5BTC - chains C and F of the 8 polymer chains in the assembly; structure by X-ray diffraction, 2.55 A resolution.

[Chain C]
Name: DNA gyrase subunit A
Organism: Mycobacterium tuberculosis (strain ATCC 25618 / H37Rv)
Notes: EC 5.99.1.3; fragment: GyrA 2-500 with IGSG C-terminal tag
Reference sequence: P9WG47 (GYRA_MYCTU); residues 2-500 here = UniProt positions 2-500
Amino-acid sequence (503 residues; row label = number of the first residue in the row):
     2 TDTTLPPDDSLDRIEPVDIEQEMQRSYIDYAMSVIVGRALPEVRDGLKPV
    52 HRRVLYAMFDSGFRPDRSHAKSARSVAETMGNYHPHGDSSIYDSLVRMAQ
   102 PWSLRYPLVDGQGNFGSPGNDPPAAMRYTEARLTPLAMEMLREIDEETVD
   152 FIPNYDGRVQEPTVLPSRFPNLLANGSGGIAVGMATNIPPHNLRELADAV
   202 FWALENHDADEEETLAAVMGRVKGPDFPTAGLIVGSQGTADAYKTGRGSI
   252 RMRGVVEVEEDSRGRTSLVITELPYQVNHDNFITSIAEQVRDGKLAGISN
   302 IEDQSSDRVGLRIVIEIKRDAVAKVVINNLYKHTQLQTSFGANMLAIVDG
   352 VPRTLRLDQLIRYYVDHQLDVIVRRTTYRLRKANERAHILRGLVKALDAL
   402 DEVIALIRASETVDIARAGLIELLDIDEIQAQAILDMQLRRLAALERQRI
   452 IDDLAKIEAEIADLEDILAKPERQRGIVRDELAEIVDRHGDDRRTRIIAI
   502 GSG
Not modelled in the structure: 2-14, 502-504
Construct notes: engineered mutation Ser90 (Ala in P9WG47); expression tag (501-504)
Modified positions: Tyr129 (O-phosphotyrosine; PTR)
UniProt features mapped onto this chain:
  - active site: Tyr129 (O-(5'-phospho-DNA)-tyrosine intermediate)
  - modified residue: Thr2 (N-acetylthreonine)
  - natural variant: Ser91 (S91P: Confers ciprofloxacin resistance, in clinical isolate), Asp94 (D94A: Confers ciprofloxacin resistance, in clinical isolate; D94G: Confers ciprofloxacin resistance, in clinical isolate; D94H: Confers ciprofloxacin resistance, in clinical isolate ...)
  - mutagenesis: Thr80 (T80A: Slight resistance to fluoroquinolones. Hypersusceptibile, 2- to 14-fold higher sensitivity to fluoroquinolones, 2- to 8-fold more efficient in fluoroquinolone-induced DNA cleavage ...), Gly88 (G88A: Confers fluoroquinolone resistance, IC(50) is 2- to 26-fold higher than wild-type ...), Asp94 (D94G/H: 25- 45-fold increased resistance to fluoroquinolones, 4- to 8-fold reduction in fluoroquinolone-induced DNA cleavage ...)

[Chain F]
Molecule: DNA substrate 24-mer TTACGTGCATAGTCATTCATGACC
Organism: synthetic construct
Sequence (24 nucleotides; numbered 1 to 24; the number before each row is that of its first residue):
     1 TTACGTGCATAGTCATTCATGACC
Not modelled in the structure: 1-2, 24

[Chain C / chain F interface]
Pairs across the interface (18; chain C residue first):
  Arg39(C) with DC8(F), phosphate contact; DA9(F), hydrogen bond to the phosphate
  Lys49(C) with DG7(F), phosphate contact; DC8(F), sugar contact
  Val51(C) with DC8(F), sugar contact; DA9(F), phosphate contact
  His52(C) with DC8(F), salt bridge to the phosphate
  His85(C) with DA9(F), salt bridge to the phosphate
  His87(C) with DA9(F), hydrogen bond to the phosphate; DT10(F), salt bridge to the phosphate
  Gly88(C) with DT10(F), phosphate contact
  Ser95(C) with DC8(F), hydrogen bond to the phosphate
  Arg98(C) with DG7(F), salt bridge to the phosphate
  Gly179(C) with DG7(F), sugar contact
  Ile181(C) with DT6(F), base contact; DG7(F), base contact
  Gln277(C) with DT6(F), phosphate contact; DG7(F), phosphate contact
Also at the interface, not in a pair above, chain C (17 interface residues in all): Gly38, Pro86, Ser90, Ser91, Asn282
Also at the interface, not in a pair above, chain F (7 interface residues in all): DG5, DA11

[In short]
Chain C and chain F form an interface of 17 and 7 residues respectively, with 3 hydrogen bonds and 4 salt
bridges. Among the polar pairs are Arg39(C)-DA9(F), His87(C)-DA9(F) and Ser95(C)-DC8(F). Curated annotation
(UniProt) lists active-site residue Tyr129(C) and 3 mutagenesis sites on chain C.
Here chain C is DNA gyrase subunit A (Mycobacterium tuberculosis (strain ATCC 25618 / H37Rv)) and chain F is
DNA substrate 24-mer TTACGTGCATAGTCATTCATGACC (synthetic construct). Entry 5BTC (Crystal structure of a
topoisomerase II complex) was determined by X-ray diffraction, deposited together with 5BS8, 5BTA, 5BTD, 5BTF,
5BTG, 5BTI, 5BTL and 5BTN.
